PDB entry 2WFA | X-ray diffraction, 1.65 A resolution | chain A

== Chain A ==
Name: Beta-phosphoglucomutase
From: Lactococcus lactis
Notes: EC 5.4.2.6
UniProtKB: P71447 (PGMB_LACLA); residue numbers follow UniProt; this construct covers 1-221
Sequence (221 residues; each row starts with the number of its first residue):
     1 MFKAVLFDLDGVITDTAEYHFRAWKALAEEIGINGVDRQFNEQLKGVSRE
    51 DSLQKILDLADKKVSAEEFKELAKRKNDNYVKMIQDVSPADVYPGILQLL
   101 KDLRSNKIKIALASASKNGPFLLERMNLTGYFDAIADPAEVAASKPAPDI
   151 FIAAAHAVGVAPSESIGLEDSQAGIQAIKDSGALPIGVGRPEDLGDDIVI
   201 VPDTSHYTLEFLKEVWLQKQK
Construct notes: conflict Arg125 (Lys in P71447), His206 (Tyr in P71447)
Ion coordination: Mg2+: Asp8, Asp10, Asp170 (together with beryllium trifluoride); beryllium trifluoride ion near Asp8 (its only coordinating residue here)
Curated features (UniProtKB/Swiss-Prot):
  - active site: Asp8 (Nucleophile), Asp10 (Proton donor/acceptor)
  - binding site (Mg(2+)): Asp8, Asp10, Asp170
  - binding site (beta-D-glucose 6-phosphate): Asp10, Gly46, Val47, Arg49, Ser116, Lys117, Asn118
  - site (Important for catalytic activity and assists the phosphoryl transfer reaction to Asp8 by balancing charge and orienting the reacting groups): Ser114, Lys145
  - modified residue: Asp8 (4-aspartylphosphate)

== Overview ==
The Mg2+ site is built by Asp8, Asp10 and Asp170. Curated annotation (UniProt) lists active-site residues Asp8
and Asp10, 3 Mg2+-binding residues and 7 beta-D-glucose 6-phosphate-binding residues.
Chain A is Beta-phosphoglucomutase (Lactococcus lactis); the structure, Structure of Beta-Phosphoglucomutase
inhibited with Beryllium trifluoride, in an open conformation, was determined by X-ray diffraction together
with 2WF8 and 2WF9 from the same study.
